Entry 9HFS (electron microscopy, 2.80 A resolution); this record covers chains B and D of the 6 polymer chains in the assembly.

[Chain B (and D)]
Name: Cytidine and dCMP deaminase domain-containing protein 1
From: Homo sapiens
Notes: EC 3.5.4.5; chain D of this document is another copy of the same molecule, construct and numbering; everything in this record applies to it too
UniProt: Q9BWV3 (CDAC1_HUMAN); numbering as in UniProt (aligned over 1-514)
Sequence (534 residues; numbered -19 to 514; the number before each row is that of its first residue; numbers below 1 keep their minus sign (Met-19 is residue -19)):
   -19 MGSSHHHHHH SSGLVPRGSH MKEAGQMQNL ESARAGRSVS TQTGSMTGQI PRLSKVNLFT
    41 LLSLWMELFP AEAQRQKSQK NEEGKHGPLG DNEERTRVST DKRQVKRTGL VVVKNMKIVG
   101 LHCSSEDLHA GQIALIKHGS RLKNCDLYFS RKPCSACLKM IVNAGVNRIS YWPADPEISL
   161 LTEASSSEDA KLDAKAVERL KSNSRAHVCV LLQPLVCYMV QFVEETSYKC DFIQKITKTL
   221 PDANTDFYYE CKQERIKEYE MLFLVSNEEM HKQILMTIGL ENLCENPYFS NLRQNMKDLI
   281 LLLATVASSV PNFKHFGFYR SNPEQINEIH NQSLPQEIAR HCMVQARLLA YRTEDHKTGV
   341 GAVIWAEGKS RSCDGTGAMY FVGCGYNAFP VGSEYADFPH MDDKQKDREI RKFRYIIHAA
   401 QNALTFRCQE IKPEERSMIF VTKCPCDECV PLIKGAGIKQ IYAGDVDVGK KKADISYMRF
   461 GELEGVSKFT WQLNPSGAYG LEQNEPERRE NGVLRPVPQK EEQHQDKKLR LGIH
Disordered / not traced: -19 to 29, 52-84, 163-166, 220-226, 301-310, 477-514
Sequence notes: initiating methionine (-19); expression tag (-18 to 0); engineered mutation Ala400 (Glu in Q9BWV3)
Metal / ion sites: Zn2+ site 1: His109, Cys134, Cys137, Glu157; Zn2+ site 2: His398, Cys426, Cys429 (together with 2'-deoxycytidine-5'-triphosphate)
Ligand contacts: 2'-deoxycytidine-5'-triphosphate (DCP): Asp335, Lys337, Thr338, Val340, Asn367, Asp382, Lys392, Phe393, Ile396, His398, Ala399, Lys423, Cys424, Pro425, Cys426, Cys429, Asp447, Lys450, Lys452, Ile455, Tyr457
UniProt features mapped onto this chain:
  - motif: Asn271 to Leu283 (Nuclear export signal), Arg488 to Arg510 (Bipartite nuclear localization signal)
  - binding site (Zn(2+)): His109, Cys134, Cys137, His398, Cys426, Cys429
From the paper describing this entry:
  - binding site for 2'-deoxycytidine-5'-triphosphate: Lys337, Thr338, Val340, Asn367, Lys392, Phe393, Ile396, His398, Ala399, Lys423, Cys424, Pro425, Cys426, Lys450, Lys452, Ile455, Tyr457
  - specificity-determining residues: Ile396, Tyr457
  - self-association interface (contacts with another copy of this molecule); pairs are residue here / residue on that copy: Lys181-Asn183 (hydrogen bond)
  - mutagenesis - E400A: abolished catalytic activity

[How chain B and chain D interact]
Pairs across the interface - 14 pairs, chain B then chain D:
  Arg179(B) with Asn262(D), hydrogen bond
  Lys181(B) with Ser182(D), hydrogen bond (side chain-backbone); Asn183(D), hydrogen bond
  Ser182(B) with Lys181(D); Ser182(D), hydrogen bond
  Asn183(B) with Lys181(D), hydrogen bond
  Ser184(B) with Arg185(D), hydrogen bond (backbone-side chain)
  Arg185(B) with Ser184(D), hydrogen bond (side chain-backbone); Arg185(D), hydrogen bond (side chain-backbone); Ala186(D), hydrogen bond (side chain-backbone); His187(D)
  Ala186(B) with Arg185(D), hydrogen bond (backbone-side chain)
  His187(B) with Arg185(D)
  Asn262(B) with Arg179(D)

[In short]
Chain B and chain D each contribute 9 residues to their interface, with 10 hydrogen bonds. Polar pairs include
Arg179(B)-Asn262(D), Lys181(B)-Ser182(D) and Lys181(B)-Asn183(D). Ligands of chain B:
2'-deoxycytidine-5'-triphosphate. The paper reports a binding site for 2'-deoxycytidine-5'-triphosphate at
Lys337(B), Thr338(B) and Val340(B) among others; E400A of chain B abolishes catalytic activity.
Chain B and chain D are both Cytidine and dCMP deaminase domain-containing protein 1 (Homo sapiens); the
structure, Cryo-EM structure of human CDADC1 inactive mutant (E400A): hexamer with dCTP bound in the active
site, was determined by electron microscopy together with 9HFQ, 9HFR and 9HFT from the same study.
